Entry 7TCE (X-ray diffraction, 3.85 A resolution); this record covers chains C and E of the 6 polymer chains in the assembly.

== Chain C ==
Protein: Ubiquinol-cytochrome c reductase iron-sulfur subunit
Source organism: Cereibacter sphaeroides
Notes: EC 7.1.1.8
UniProt: Q02762 (UCRI_CERSP); residues 1-187 here = UniProt positions 1-187
Chain sequence (187 residues; row label = number of the first residue in the row):
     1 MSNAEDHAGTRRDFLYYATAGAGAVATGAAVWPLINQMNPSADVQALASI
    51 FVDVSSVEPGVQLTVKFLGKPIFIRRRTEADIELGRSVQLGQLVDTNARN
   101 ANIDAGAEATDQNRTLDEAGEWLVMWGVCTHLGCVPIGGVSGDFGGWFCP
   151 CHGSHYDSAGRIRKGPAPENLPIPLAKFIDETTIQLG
Disordered / not traced: 1-8
Cystine bridges: Cys134-Cys151
Bound ions: 2Fe-2S cluster Fe: Cys129, His131, Cys149, His152
Residues lining bound ligands: 2Fe-2S cluster (FES): Cys129, His131, Leu132, Gly133, Cys134, Cys149, Cys151, His152, Gly153, Ser154

== Chain E ==
Protein: Cytochrome b
Source organism: Cereibacter sphaeroides
UniProt: Q02761 (CYB_CERSP); residue numbers follow UniProt; this construct covers 1-445
Chain sequence (445 residues; numbered 1 to 445; the number before each row is that of its first residue):
     1 MSGIPHDHYEPRTGIEKWLHSRLPIVALAYDTIMIPTPRNLNWMWIWGVV
    51 LAFCLVLQIVTGIVLAMHYTPHVDLAFASVEHIMRNVNGGFMLRYLHANG
   101 ASLFFIAVYLHIFRGLYYGSYKAPREVTWIVGMLIYLAMMATAFMGYVLP
   151 WGQMSFWGATVITGLFGAIPGIGHSIQTWLLGGPAVDNATLNRFFSLHYL
   201 LPFVIAALVAIHIWAFHSTGNNNPTGVEVRRTSKAEAQKDTVPFWPYFII
   251 KDVFALAVVLLVFFAIVGFMPNYLGHPDNYIEANPLSTPAHIVPEWYFLP
   301 FYAILRAFTADVWVVQIANFISFGIIDAKFFGVLAMFGAILVMALVPWLD
   351 TSPVRSGRYRPMFKIYFWLLAADFVILTWVGAQQTTFPYDWISLIASAYW
   401 FAYFLVILPILGAIEKPVAPPATIEEDFNAHYSPATGGTKTVVAE
Disordered / not traced: 1-2, 432-445
Bound ions: heme Fe site 1: His97, His198; heme Fe site 2: His111, His212
Residues lining bound ligands:
  - 6PE (1,2-dihexanoyl-sn-glycero-3-phosphoethanolamine): Asn42, Met44, Leu110, Phe113, Tyr117, Tyr118, Arg358, Phe367, Trp368, Ala371
  - Atovaquone (AOQ; 2-[trans-4-(4-chlorophenyl)cyclohexyl]-3-hydroxynaphthalene-1,4-dione): Leu137, Met140, Phe144, Met154, Trp157, Gly158, Val161, Ile162, Ile292, Pro294, Phe298, Phe301, Tyr302, Leu305, Met336, Phe337, Ile340
  - heme (HEM), molecule 1: Trp45, Gly48, Val49, Leu51, Ala52, Leu55, Phe104, His111, Ile112, Arg114, Ser120, Arg125, Thr128, Trp129, Gly132, Met133, Ile135, Tyr136, Met139, Val209, His212, Phe216, Thr219, Gly220, Asn221, Asn222
  - heme (HEM), molecule 2: Leu55, Gln58, Ile59, Gly62, Ile63, Leu65, Ala66, Tyr69, Arg94, His97, Ala98, Ala101, Phe104, Thr142, Ala143, Gly146, Tyr147, Leu149, Pro150, Phe195, His198, Tyr199, Pro202, Ile205, Asn279, Tyr297

== How chain C and chain E interact ==
Contacting residue pairs - 41 pairs, chain C then chain E:
  Ile35(C) with Trp179(E), hydrogen bond (backbone-side chain)
  Met38(C) with Trp179(E), hydrophobic; Gly182(E); Arg193(E), hydrogen bond (backbone-side chain)
  Asn39(C) with Trp179(E)
  Pro40(C) with Thr178(E); Gly182(E); Gly183(E)
  Val44(C) with Pro184(E)
  Lys66(C) with Leu286(E)
  Leu68(C) with Pro184(E)
  Gly69(C) with Ala185(E)
  Lys70(C) with Thr160(E); Ala185(E)
  Pro71(C) with Pro285(E); Leu286(E), hydrophobic
  Thr130(C) with Lys329(E), hydrogen bond (backbone-side chain)
  His131(C) with Lys329(E)
  Leu132(C) with Thr160(E); Val161(E), hydrophobic; Gly164(E); Leu165(E)
  Gly133(C) with Trp157(E); Thr160(E)
  Val135(C) with Trp157(E), hydrophobic; Pro285(E); Leu286(E); Thr288(E), hydrogen bond (backbone-side chain)
  Pro150(C) with Pro289(E); Ala290(E)
  Cys151(C) with Ile292(E), hydrophobic; Tyr302(E), hydrogen bond (backbone-side chain)
  His152(C) with Tyr302(E); Leu305(E); Arg306(E); Thr385(E)
  Gly153(C) with Thr385(E)
  Gly165(C) with Ala310(E)
  Pro166(C) with Ala328(E); Lys329(E)
  Pro168(C) with Asp327(E)
Also at the interface, not in a pair above, chain C (26 interface residues in all): Thr64, Cys134, Ile137, Phe148
Also at the interface, not in a pair above, chain E (30 interface residues in all): Leu180, Ser287, Thr309, Gln384

== Summary ==
26 residues of chain C and 30 residues of chain E are in contact; the contacts include 5 hydrogen bonds. Among
the polar pairs are Ile35(C)-Trp179(E), Met38(C)-Arg193(E) and Thr130(C)-Lys329(E). Chain C binds 2Fe-2S
cluster. Chain E binds heme, Atovaquone and compound 6PE.
Here chain C is Ubiquinol-cytochrome c reductase iron-sulfur subunit and chain E is Cytochrome b, both from
Cereibacter sphaeroides. Entry 7TCE (Crystal structure of delta sub IV Rhodobacter Sphaeroides bc1 with the
antimalarial drug atovaquone) was determined by X-ray diffraction.
